Entry 8CAD (electron microscopy, 2.85 A resolution); this record covers chains A and E of the 6 polymer chains in the assembly.

== Chain A (and E) ==
Protein: acidic juvenile hormone-suppressible protein 1
Source organism: Galleria mellonella
Notes: chain E of this document is another copy of the same molecule, construct and numbering; everything in this record applies to it too
Reference sequence: A0A6J1WN20 (A0A6J1WN20_GALME); numbering as in UniProt (aligned over 1-706)
Chain sequence (706 residues; row label = number of the first residue in the row):
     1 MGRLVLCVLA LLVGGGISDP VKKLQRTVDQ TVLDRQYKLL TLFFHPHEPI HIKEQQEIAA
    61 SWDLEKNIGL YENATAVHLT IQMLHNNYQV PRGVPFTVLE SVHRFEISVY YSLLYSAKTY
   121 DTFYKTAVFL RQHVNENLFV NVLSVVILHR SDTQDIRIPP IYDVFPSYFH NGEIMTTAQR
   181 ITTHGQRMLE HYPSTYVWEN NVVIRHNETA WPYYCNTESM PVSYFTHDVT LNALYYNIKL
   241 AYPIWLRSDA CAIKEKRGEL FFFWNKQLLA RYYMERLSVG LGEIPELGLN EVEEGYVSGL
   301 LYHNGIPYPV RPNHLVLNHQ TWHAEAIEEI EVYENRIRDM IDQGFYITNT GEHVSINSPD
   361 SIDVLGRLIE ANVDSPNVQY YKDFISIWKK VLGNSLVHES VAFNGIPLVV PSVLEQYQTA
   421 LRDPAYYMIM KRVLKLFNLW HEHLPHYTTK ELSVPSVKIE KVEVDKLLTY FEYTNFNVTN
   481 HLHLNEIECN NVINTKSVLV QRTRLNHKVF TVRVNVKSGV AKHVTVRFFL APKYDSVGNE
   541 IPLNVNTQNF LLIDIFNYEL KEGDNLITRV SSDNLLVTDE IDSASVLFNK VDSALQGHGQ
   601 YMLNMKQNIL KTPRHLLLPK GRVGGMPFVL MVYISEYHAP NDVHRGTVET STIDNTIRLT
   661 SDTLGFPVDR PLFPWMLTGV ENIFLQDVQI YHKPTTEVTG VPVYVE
Unresolved in the structure: 1-30, 487-495, 595-602, 641-652, 696-706
Covalently attached groups: glycan linked to N73; N-acetylglucosamine (NAG) linked to N477
Bound ions: Cu ion: E291, H314
From the paper describing this entry:
  - post-translational modification sites: N73, N477
  - Cu ion coordination: H314, H319

== Interface between chain A and chain E ==
Contacting residue pairs - 49 pairs, chain A then chain E:
  E48(A) - M188(E)
  P49(A) - M188(E)
  P49(A) - H191(E)
  H51(A) - R187(E)
  E173(A) - N304(E)
  T176(A) - N304(E)
  Q179(A) - Q179(E)
  Q179(A) - T183(E)
  R180(A) - H303(E)  hydrogen bond (side chain-backbone)
  R180(A) - H483(E)  hydrogen bond
  T183(A) - Q179(E)
  T183(A) - T183(E)
  T183(A) - N485(E)  hydrogen bond (backbone-side chain)
  H184(A) - H483(E)
  H184(A) - N485(E)  hydrogen bond (backbone-side chain)
  G185(A) - N485(E)
  R187(A) - H51(E)
  M188(A) - E48(E)
  M188(A) - P49(E)
  H191(A) - P49(E)
  P212(A) - L408(E)  hydrophobic
  Y213(A) - L396(E)
  Y213(A) - H398(E)
  Y213(A) - V410(E)  hydrophobic
  Y214(A) - H398(E)  hydrogen bond (backbone-side chain)
  E291(A) - H319(E)
  L301(A) - L301(E)  hydrophobic
  L301(A) - G305(E)
  L301(A) - P307(E)  hydrophobic
  H303(A) - R180(E)  hydrogen bond (backbone-side chain)
  N304(A) - E173(E)
  N304(A) - T176(E)
  G305(A) - L301(E)
  P307(A) - L301(E)  hydrophobic
  P312(A) - P312(E)  hydrophobic
  H314(A) - T321(E)
  V316(A) - V316(E)  hydrophobic
  H319(A) - E291(E)
  T321(A) - H314(E)
  L396(A) - Y213(E)
  H398(A) - Y213(E)
  H398(A) - Y214(E)  hydrogen bond (side chain-backbone)
  L408(A) - P212(E)  hydrophobic
  V410(A) - Y213(E)  hydrophobic
  H483(A) - R180(E)  hydrogen bond
  H483(A) - H184(E)
  N485(A) - T183(E)  hydrogen bond (side chain-backbone)
  N485(A) - H184(E)  hydrogen bond (side chain-backbone)
  N485(A) - G185(E)
Also at the interface, not in a pair above, chain A (40 interface residues in all): G172, W211, I306, Q320, S400, H481, L484
Also at the interface, not in a pair above, chain E (40 interface residues in all): G172, W211, I306, Q320, S400, H481, L484

== Summary ==
Chain A and chain E each contribute 40 residues to their interface; the contacts include 10 hydrogen bonds.
Polar contacts include R180(A)-H303(E), R180(A)-H483(E) and T183(A)-N485(E). N-acetylglucosamine is covalently
linked to N477(A). The Cu ion site is built by E291(A) and H314(A). The paper reports Cu ion coordination by
H314(A) and H319(A); modification sites N73(A) and N477(A).
Chain A and chain E are both acidic juvenile hormone-suppressible protein 1 (Galleria mellonella); the
structure, Cryo-EM structure of the Ceres homohexamer from Galleria mellonella saliva, was determined by
electron microscopy, deposited together with 8CA9, 8CAN and 8PO9.
